Entry 4W9E (X-ray diffraction, 2.60 A resolution); this record covers chains B and C of the 3 polymer chains in the assembly.

== Chain B ==
Molecule: Transcription elongation factor B polypeptide 1
Source organism: Homo sapiens
UniProtKB: Q15369 (ELOC_HUMAN); residue numbers follow UniProt; this construct covers 17-112
Sequence (97 residues; each row starts with the number of its first residue):
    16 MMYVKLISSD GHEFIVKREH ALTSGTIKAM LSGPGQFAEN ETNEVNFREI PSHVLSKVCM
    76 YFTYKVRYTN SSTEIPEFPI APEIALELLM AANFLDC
Disordered / not traced: 16, 48-57
Sequence notes: initiating methionine (16)

== Chain C ==
Molecule: Von Hippel-Lindau disease tumor suppressor
Source organism: Homo sapiens
UniProtKB: P40337 (VHL_HUMAN); numbering as in UniProt (aligned over 54-213)
Sequence (162 residues; row label = number of the first residue in the row):
    52 GSMEAGRPRP VLRSVNSREP SQVIFCNRSP RVVLPVWLNF DGEPQPYPTL PPGTGRRIHS
   112 YRGHLWLFRD AGTHDGLLVN QTELFVPSLN VDGQPIFANI TLPVYTLKER CLQVVRSLVK
   172 PENYRRLDIV RSLYEDLEDH PNVQKDLERL TQERIAHQRM GD
Disordered / not traced: 52-61, 203-213
Sequence notes: expression tag (52-53)
Modified residues: Cys-77 (S-(dimethylarsenic)cysteine; CAS)
Small-molecule neighbours: 3JT ((4R)-1-(3,3-dimethylbutanoyl)-4-hydroxy-N-[4-(1,3-thiazol-5-yl)benzyl]-L-prolinamide): Phe-76, Pro-86, Trp-88, Phe-91, Tyr-98, Pro-99, Leu-101, Arg-107, Ile-109, His-110, Ser-111, Tyr-112, His-115, Trp-117
Swiss-Prot annotation at these positions:
  - region: Thr-157 to Val-166 (Interaction with Elongin BC complex)
  - natural variant: Leu-63 (L63P: In PCC), Arg-64 (R64P: In PCC), Ser-65 (S65A: In PCC; S65L: In VHLD; S65W: In VHLD), Val-66 to Gln-73 (deletion: In VHLD), Ser-68 (S68W: In PCC and VHLD), Glu-70 (E70K: In VHLD), Val-74 (V74G: In VHLD), Ile-75 (deletion: In VHLD), Phe-76 (F76I: In VHLD; F76L: In VHLD; F76S: In VHLD; deletion: In VHLD), Asn-78 (N78H: In VHLD; N78S: In VHLD; N78T: In VHLD), Arg-79 (R79P: In VHLD), Ser-80 (S80I: In VHLD; S80N: In PCC and VHLD; S80R: In VHLD), 64 further natural variant entries in UniProt
  - mutagenesis: Tyr-98 (Y98N: No interaction with HIF1A. No HIF1A degradation)
From the paper describing this entry:
  - binding site for 3JT: Pro-99, Arg-107

== How chain B and chain C interact ==
Pairs across the interface - 33 pairs, chain B then chain C:
  Tyr-76(B) / Tyr-156(C)  hydrogen bond (side chain-backbone)
  Tyr-76(B) / Thr-157(C)
  Tyr-76(B) / Leu-158(C)  hydrogen bond (side chain-backbone)
  Tyr-83(B) / Val-155(C)
  Ser-86(B) / Gln-132(C)  hydrogen bond (backbone-side chain)
  Ser-87(B) / Gln-132(C)
  Glu-89(B) / Arg-79(C)
  Ile-90(B) / Leu-153(C)
  Ile-90(B) / Val-155(C)  hydrophobic
  Glu-92(B) / Pro-81(C)
  Glu-92(B) / Arg-82(C)  salt bridge
  Glu-92(B) / Leu-153(C)
  Glu-92(B) / Arg-161(C)  salt bridge
  Phe-93(B) / Leu-158(C)  hydrophobic
  Phe-93(B) / Arg-161(C)  hydrogen bond (backbone-side chain)
  Ile-95(B) / Arg-161(C)
  Ile-95(B) / Cys-162(C)
  Ile-95(B) / Val-165(C)
  Pro-97(B) / Leu-169(C)  hydrophobic
  Ala-100(B) / Val-165(C)  hydrophobic
  Leu-101(B) / Ile-180(C)  hydrophobic
  Leu-103(B) / Leu-158(C)  hydrophobic
  Leu-103(B) / Cys-162(C)  hydrophobic
  Leu-104(B) / Lys-159(C)
  Leu-104(B) / Cys-162(C)  hydrogen bond (backbone-side chain)
  Leu-104(B) / Leu-163(C)  hydrophobic
  Ala-107(B) / Leu-158(C)  hydrophobic
  Ala-107(B) / Lys-159(C)
  Asn-108(B) / Lys-159(C)  hydrogen bond
  Asn-108(B) / Leu-184(C)
  Cys-112(B) / Thr-157(C)
  Cys-112(B) / Leu-158(C)  hydrogen bond (backbone-backbone)
  Cys-112(B) / Lys-159(C)  hydrogen bond (backbone-backbone)
Interface residues without a listed pair, chain B (23 interface residues in all): Val-73, Tyr-79, Lys-80, Thr-84, Pro-91, Met-105
Interface residues without a listed pair, chain C (23 interface residues in all): Pro-154, Gln-164, Val-166, Leu-178, Asp-179, Ser-183

== Overview ==
The chain B/chain C interface involves 23 residues from each chain, with 8 hydrogen bonds and 2 salt bridges.
Among the polar pairs are Glu-92(B)/Arg-82(C), Glu-92(B)/Arg-161(C) and Tyr-76(B)/Tyr-156(C). Bound to chain
C: compound 3JT. Curated annotation (UniProt) lists one mutagenesis site on chain C. The paper reports a
binding site for 3JT at Pro-99(C) and Arg-107(C).
Here chain B is Transcription elongation factor B polypeptide 1 and chain C is Von Hippel-Lindau disease tumor
suppressor, both from Homo sapiens. Entry 4W9E (pVHL:EloB:EloC in complex with
(2S,4R)-1-(3,3-dimethylbutanoyl)-4-hydroxy-N-(4-(thiazol-5-yl)benzyl)pyrrolidine-2-carboxamide (ligand 4)) was
determined by X-ray diffraction, deposited together with 4W9C, 4W9D, 4W9F, 4W9G, 4W9H, 4W9I and 3 further
entries.
